4XY9 - chain A; structure by X-ray diffraction, 1.83 A resolution.

Chain A:
Name: Bromodomain-containing protein 4
Organism: Homo sapiens
UniProtKB: O60885 (BRD4_HUMAN); residues 42-168 here = UniProt positions 42-168
Chain sequence (127 residues; numbered 42 to 168; the number before each row is that of its first residue):
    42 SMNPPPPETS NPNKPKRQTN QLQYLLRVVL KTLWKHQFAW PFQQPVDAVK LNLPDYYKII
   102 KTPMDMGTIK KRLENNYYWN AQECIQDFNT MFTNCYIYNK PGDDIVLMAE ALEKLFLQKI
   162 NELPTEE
Differences from the reference sequence: conflict Met43 (Thr in O60885)
Residues lining bound ligands: 6-(5-bromo-2-methoxyphenyl)-9H-purin-2-amine (43U): Trp81, Pro82, Phe83, Gln85, Pro86, Val87, Leu92, Leu94, Cys136, Tyr139, Asn140, Ile146
Curated features (UniProtKB/Swiss-Prot):
  - site: Asn140 (Acetylated histone binding)
  - cross-link: Lys99 (Glycyl lysine isopeptide (Lys-Gly) (interchain with G-Cter in SUMO2))
What the authors report for this chain:
  - binding site for 6-(5-bromo-2-methoxyphenyl)-9H-purin-2-amine: Trp81, Pro82, Leu92, Asn140

Overview:
Bound to chain A: 6-(5-bromo-2-methoxyphenyl)-9H-purin-2-amine. From the paper: a binding site for
6-(5-bromo-2-methoxyphenyl)-9H-purin-2-amine at Trp81, Pro82 and Leu92 among others.
Chain A is Bromodomain-containing protein 4 (Homo sapiens); the structure, Crystal Structure of the first
bromodomain of human BRD4 in complex with a 2-amine-9H-purine ligand, was determined by X-ray diffraction
(same publication as 4XY8 and 4XYA).
